Entry 5J75 (X-ray diffraction, 2.00 A resolution); this record covers chain A.

Chain A:
Molecule: scFv AM2.2
From: Homo sapiens
Notes: antibody fragment or engineered binder
Chain sequence (264 residues; row label = number of the first residue in the row):
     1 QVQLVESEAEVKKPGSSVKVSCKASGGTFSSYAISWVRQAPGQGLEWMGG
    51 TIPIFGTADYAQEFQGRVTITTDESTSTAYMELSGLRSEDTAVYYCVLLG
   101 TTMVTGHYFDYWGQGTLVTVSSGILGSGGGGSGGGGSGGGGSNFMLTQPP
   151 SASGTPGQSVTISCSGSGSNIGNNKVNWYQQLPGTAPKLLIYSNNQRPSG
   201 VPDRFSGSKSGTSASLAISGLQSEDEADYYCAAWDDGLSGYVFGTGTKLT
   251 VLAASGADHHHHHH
Unresolved in the structure: 1, 122-141, 255-264
Cystine bridges: C22-C96, C164-C231
Small-molecule neighbours: 6GQ (N,4-dimethyl-N-{2-oxo-2-[4-(pyridin-2-yl)piperazin-1-yl]ethyl}benzene-1-sulfonamide): A33, I34, S35, V37, W47, G50, T51, I52, T57, A58, D59, V97, L99, Y108, D110, W112, Y179, W234, Y241

In short:
Bound to chain A: compound 6GQ.
Chain A is scFv AM2.2 (Homo sapiens); the structure, Fluorogen Activating Protein AM2.2 in complex with ML342,
was determined by X-ray diffraction (same publication as 5J74).
